Entry 8IOJ (electron microscopy, 4.10 A resolution (low resolution: residue-level contacts below are approximate; hydrogen-bond / salt-bridge calls are withheld)); this record covers chains C and G of the 15 polymer chains in the assembly.

Chain C:
Molecule: Ribulose bisphosphate carboxylase large chain
Source organism: Synechococcus elongatus PCC 6301
Notes: EC 4.1.1.39
UniProt: P00880 (RBL_SYNP6); numbering as in UniProt (aligned over 1-472)
Chain sequence (472 residues; row label = number of the first residue in the row):
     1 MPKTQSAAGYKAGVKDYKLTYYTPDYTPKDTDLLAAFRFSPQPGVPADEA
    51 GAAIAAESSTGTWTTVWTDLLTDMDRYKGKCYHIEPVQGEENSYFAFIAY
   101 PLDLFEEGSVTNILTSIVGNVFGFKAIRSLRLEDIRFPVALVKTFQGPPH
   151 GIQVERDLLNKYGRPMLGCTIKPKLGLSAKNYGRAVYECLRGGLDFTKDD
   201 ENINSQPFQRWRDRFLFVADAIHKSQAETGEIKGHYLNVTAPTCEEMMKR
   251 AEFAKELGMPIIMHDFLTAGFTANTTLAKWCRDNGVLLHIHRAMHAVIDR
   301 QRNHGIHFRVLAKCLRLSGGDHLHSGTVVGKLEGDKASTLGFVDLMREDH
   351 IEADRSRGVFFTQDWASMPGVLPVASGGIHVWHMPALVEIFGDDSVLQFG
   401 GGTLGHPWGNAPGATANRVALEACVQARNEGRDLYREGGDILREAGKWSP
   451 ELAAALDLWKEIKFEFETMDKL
Unresolved in the structure: 1-20, 60-74, 330-334, 401-405, 460-472
UniProt features mapped onto this chain:
  - motif: Glu461 to Glu467 (Interacts with RbcX2)
  - active site (Proton acceptor): Lys172, His291
  - binding site (substrate): Asn120, Thr170, Lys174, Arg292, His324, Ser376
  - binding site (Mg(2+)): Lys198, Asp200, Glu201
  - site: Lys331 (Transition state stabilizer)
  - modified residue: Lys198 (N6-carboxylysine)
  - mutagenesis: Glu49 (E49A/C: Does not form the RbcL8-(RbcX2)8 complex), Ala53 (A53H: Wild-type formation of the RbcL8-(RbcX2)8 complex), Trp67 to Leu71 (Alters the RbcL-RbcS interface, RbcS cannot displace RbcX2 from assembly intermediate), Glu106 (E106Q: Protein aggregates, forms RbcL2-RbcX(2)2 homodimer intermediate poorly), Ala126 (A126Y: Reduced formation of the RbcL8-(RbcX2)8 complex), Arg212 (R212S: Forms stable homodimer in presence of RbcX2 but does not form RbcL8 form), Glu461 to Leu472 (Remains bound to GroEL), Phe464 (F464A: Remains bound to GroEL), Phe466 (F466A: Remains bound to GroEL)

Chain G:
Molecule: Rubisco accumulation factor 1.2, chloroplastic
Source organism: Arabidopsis thaliana
UniProt: Q9SR19 (RAF2_ARATH); residues 62-264 here = UniProt positions 62-264
Chain sequence (203 residues; each row starts with the number of its first residue):
    62 QQLYQPFRPPSSPIPTQFRSLDSAGKIEILAGRMALWFEYAPLISSLYTD
   112 GFTPPTIEELTGISSIEQNRLIVGAQVRDSILQSIHEPELISAFDTGGAE
   162 LLYEIRLLSTTQRVAAATFIIDRNIDSKGAQDLARAIKDYPNRRGDVGWL
   212 DFDYNLPGDCLSFLYYRQSRENKNPSDQRTSMLLQALGVAESEKAKNRLN
   262 TEL

How chain C and chain G interact:
Residue-residue contacts (46; chain C residue first):
  His83(C) with Lys234(G)
  Asn160(C) with Ser126(G)
  Tyr162(C) with Ser126(G); Ile127(G); Asn130(G)
  Gly163(C) with Asn130(G)
  Arg191(C) with Leu64(G)
  Gly192(C) with Pro67(G)
  Gly193(C) with Pro67(G)
  Glu228(C) with Gln63(G); Leu64(G)
  Thr229(C) with Gln63(G); Tyr65(G)
  Gly230(C) with Thr114(G)
  Glu352(C) with Gln229(G); Glu232(G)
  Ala353(C) with Glu232(G)
  Asp354(C) with Arg204(G); Glu232(G)
  Arg357(C) with Arg204(G)
  Glu389(C) with Lys199(G)
  Asp393(C) with Tyr164(G); Arg167(G)
  Thr415(C) with Gln66(G)
  Arg418(C) with Pro67(G); Phe68(G)
  Val419(C) with Phe68(G)
  Gln426(C) with Gln137(G)
  Arg428(C) with Arg167(G); Leu168(G); Arg174(G)
  Asn429(C) with Val134(G); Gln137(G); Arg167(G); Arg174(G)
  Glu430(C) with Gln137(G); Ser141(G); Thr171(G); Arg174(G)
  Gly431(C) with Thr171(G); Arg174(G)
  Arg443(C) with Phe68(G)
  Trp448(C) with Phe68(G); Pro70(G); Pro71(G)
  Pro450(C) with Phe68(G)
Also at the interface, not in a pair above, chain C (31 interface residues in all): Glu348, Ser356, Thr362, Glu422
Also at the interface, not in a pair above, chain G (33 interface residues in all): Tyr109, Pro116, Val138, Leu169, Arg196, Asp200, Arg228, Gln239

Summary:
Chain C and chain G form an interface of 31 and 33 residues respectively. Curated annotation (UniProt) lists
active-site residues Lys172(C) and His291(C), 6 substrate-binding residues, 3 Mg2+-binding residues and 22
mutagenesis sites on chain C.
Here chain C is Ribulose bisphosphate carboxylase large chain (Synechococcus elongatus PCC 6301) and chain G
is Rubisco accumulation factor 1.2, chloroplastic (Arabidopsis thaliana). Entry 8IOJ (The Rubisco assembly
intermidiate of Rubisco large subunit (RbcL) and Arabidopsis thaliana Rubisco accumulation factor 1 ...) was
determined by electron microscopy (same publication as 8ILB, 8ILM, 8IO2 and 8IOL).
